Entry 1Y6A (X-ray diffraction, 2.10 A resolution); this record covers chain A.

Chain A:
Name: Vascular endothelial growth factor receptor 2
Organism: Homo sapiens
Notes: EC 2.7.1.112
Reference sequence: P35968 (VGFR2_HUMAN); residues 804-1169 here correspond to UniProt positions 806-1171 (UniProt number = residue number + 2)
Sequence (366 residues; each row starts with the number of its first residue):
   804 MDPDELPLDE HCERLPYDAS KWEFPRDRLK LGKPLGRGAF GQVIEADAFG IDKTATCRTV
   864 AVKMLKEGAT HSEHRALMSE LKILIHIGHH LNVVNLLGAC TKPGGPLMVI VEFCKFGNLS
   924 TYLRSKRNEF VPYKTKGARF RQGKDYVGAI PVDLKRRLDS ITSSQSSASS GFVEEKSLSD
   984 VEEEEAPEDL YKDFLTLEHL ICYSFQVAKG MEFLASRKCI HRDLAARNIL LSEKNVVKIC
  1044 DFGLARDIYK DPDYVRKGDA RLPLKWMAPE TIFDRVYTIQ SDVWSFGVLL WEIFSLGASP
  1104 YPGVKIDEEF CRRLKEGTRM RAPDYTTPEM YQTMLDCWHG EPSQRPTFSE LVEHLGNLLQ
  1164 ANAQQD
Not modelled in the structure: 804-817, 841-844, 869-872, 937-995, 1046-1065, 1166-1169
UniProt features mapped onto this chain:
  - active site: D1026 (Proton acceptor)
  - binding site (ATP): L838 to V846, K866
  - modified residue: Y949 (Phosphotyrosine), S980 (Phosphoserine), S982 (Phosphoserine), Y994 (Phosphotyrosine), Y1052 (Phosphotyrosine), Y1057 (Phosphotyrosine)
Residues lining bound ligands: AAZ (N-[5-(ethylsulfonyl)-2-methoxyphenyl]-5-[3-(2-pyridinyl)phenyl]-1,3-oxazol-2-amine): L838, G839, R840, V846, E848, A864, V865, K866, E883, V912, V914, E915, F916, C917, K918, G920, N921, L1033, F1045

Overview:
Bound to chain A: compound AAZ. From UniProt: active-site residue D1026 and 10 ATP-binding residues.
Chain A is Vascular endothelial growth factor receptor 2 (Homo sapiens); the structure, Crystal structure of
VEGFR2 in complex with a 2-anilino-5-aryl-oxazole inhibitor, was determined by X-ray diffraction (same
publication as 1Y6B).
